Entry 1NB6 (X-ray diffraction, 2.60 A resolution); this record covers chain A.

== Chain A ==
Name: polyprotein
From: Hepatitis C virus
Notes: EC 2.7.7.48; fragment: RNA dependent RNA polymerase (Residues 2420-2989)
UniProtKB: Q02828 (Q02828_9HEPC); residues 1-570 here correspond to UniProt positions 2420-2989 (UniProt number = residue number + 2419)
Chain sequence (570 residues; each row starts with the number of its first residue):
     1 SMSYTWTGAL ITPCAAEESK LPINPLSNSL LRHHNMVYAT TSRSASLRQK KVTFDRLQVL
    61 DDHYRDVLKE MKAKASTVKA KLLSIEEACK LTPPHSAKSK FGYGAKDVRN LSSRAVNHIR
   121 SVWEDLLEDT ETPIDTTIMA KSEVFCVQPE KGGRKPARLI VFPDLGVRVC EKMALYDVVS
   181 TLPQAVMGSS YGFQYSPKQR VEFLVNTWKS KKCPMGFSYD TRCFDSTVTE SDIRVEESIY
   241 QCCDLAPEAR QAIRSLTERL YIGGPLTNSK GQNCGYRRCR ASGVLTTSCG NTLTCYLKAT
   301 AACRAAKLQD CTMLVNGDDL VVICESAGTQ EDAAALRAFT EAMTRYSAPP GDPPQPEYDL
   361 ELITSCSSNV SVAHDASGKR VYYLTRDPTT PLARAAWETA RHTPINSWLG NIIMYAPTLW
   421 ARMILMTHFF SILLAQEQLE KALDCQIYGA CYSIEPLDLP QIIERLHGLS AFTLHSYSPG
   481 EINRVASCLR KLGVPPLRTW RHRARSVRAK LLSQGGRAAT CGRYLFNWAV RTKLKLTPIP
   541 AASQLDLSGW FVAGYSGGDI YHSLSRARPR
Not modelled in the structure: 567-570
Metal / ion sites: Mn2+ site 1: D220, D319; Mn2+ site 2: D220, T221, D318 (together with UTP)
Residues lining bound ligands: UTP (uridine 5'-triphosphate): R48, K155, R158, D220, T221, R222, C223, F224, D225, S282, T287, N291, D318, S556, G557

== Overview ==
Ligands of chain A: UTP. D220 and D319 form the Mn2+ site 1. The Mn2+ site 2 is built by D220, T221 and D318.
Chain A is polyprotein (Hepatitis C virus); the structure, HC-J4 RNA polymerase complexed with UTP, was
determined by X-ray diffraction, deposited together with 1NB4 and 1NB7.
